8JAL - chains A and B of the 10 polymer chains in the assembly; structure by electron microscopy, 3.30 A resolution.

[Chain A (and B)]
Molecule: Amyloid protein-binding protein 2
Organism: Homo sapiens
Notes: chain B of this document is another copy of the same molecule, construct and numbering; everything in this record applies to it too
Reference sequence: Q92624 (APBP2_HUMAN); residue numbers follow UniProt; this construct covers 1-585
Amino-acid sequence (585 residues; row label = number of the first residue in the row):
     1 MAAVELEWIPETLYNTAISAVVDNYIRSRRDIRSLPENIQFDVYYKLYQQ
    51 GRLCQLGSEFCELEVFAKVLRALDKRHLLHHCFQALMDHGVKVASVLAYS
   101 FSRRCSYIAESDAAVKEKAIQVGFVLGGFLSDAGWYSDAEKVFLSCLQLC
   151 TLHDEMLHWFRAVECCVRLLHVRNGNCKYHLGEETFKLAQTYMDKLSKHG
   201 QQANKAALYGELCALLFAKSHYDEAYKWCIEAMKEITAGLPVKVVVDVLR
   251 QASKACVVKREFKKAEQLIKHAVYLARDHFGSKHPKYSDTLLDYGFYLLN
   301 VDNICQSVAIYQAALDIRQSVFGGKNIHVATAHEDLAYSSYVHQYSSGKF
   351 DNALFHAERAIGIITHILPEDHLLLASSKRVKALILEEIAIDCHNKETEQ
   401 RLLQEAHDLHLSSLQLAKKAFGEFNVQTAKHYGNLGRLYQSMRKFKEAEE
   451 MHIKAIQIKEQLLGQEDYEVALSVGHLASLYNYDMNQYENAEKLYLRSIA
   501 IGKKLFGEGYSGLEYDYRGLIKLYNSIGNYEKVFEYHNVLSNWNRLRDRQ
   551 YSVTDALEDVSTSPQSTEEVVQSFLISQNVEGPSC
Not modelled in the structure: 1-7, 579-585 (chain B: 1-6, 580-585)
Metal / ion sites: Zn2+: Cys54, His89 (shared with Cys54(B), His89(B) of chain B)

[Interface between chain A and chain B]
Pairs across the interface (26):
  Ser19(A) - Tyr99(B)
  Ala20(A) - Arg103(B)
  Asp23(A) - Ser100(B)  hydrogen bond
  Asp23(A) - Arg103(B)
  Asp23(A) - Arg104(B)  salt bridge
  Ile26(A) - Arg33(B)
  Ile26(A) - Glu62(B)
  Arg27(A) - Glu64(B)  salt bridge
  Gln50(A) - Lys92(B)
  Gln50(A) - Val96(B)
  Gly51(A) - Val91(B)
  Gly51(A) - Lys92(B)  hydrogen bond (backbone-backbone)
  Arg52(A) - Val96(B)
  Arg52(A) - Ser100(B)  hydrogen bond
  Leu53(A) - Gly90(B)
  Cys54(A) - Cys54(B)
  Cys54(A) - Ser58(B)
  Cys54(A) - His89(B)
  Cys54(A) - Val91(B)  hydrophobic
  Gln55(A) - Ser58(B)  hydrogen bond (side chain-backbone)
  His89(A) - Cys54(B)  hydrogen bond
  His89(A) - His89(B)  hydrogen bond
  His89(A) - Gly90(B)
  His89(A) - Val91(B)
  Val91(A) - Cys54(B)  hydrophobic
  Asn395(A) - Asn395(B)  hydrogen bond
Also at the interface, not in a pair above, chain A (16 interface residues in all): Thr16, Asn24
Also at the interface, not in a pair above, chain B (21 interface residues in all): Arg29, Leu53, Gly57, Cys61, Ser95, Glu397

[In short]
The interface between chain A and chain B involves 16 residues on one side and 21 on the other; the contacts
include 7 hydrogen bonds and 2 salt bridges. Polar contacts include Asp23(A)-Arg104(B), Arg27(A)-Glu64(B) and
Asp23(A)-Ser100(B). Cys54(A) and His89(A) coordinate Zn2+.
Both chains are Amyloid protein-binding protein 2 (Homo sapiens). Entry 8JAL (Structure of CRL2APPBP2 bound
with RxxGP degron (dimer)) was determined by electron microscopy, deposited together with 8JAR and 8JAU.
